7Z2I - chain A; structure by X-ray diffraction, 1.09 A resolution.

# Chain A
Name: Serine protease 1
Organism: Bos taurus
Notes: EC 3.4.21.4
UniProt: P00760 (TRY1_BOVIN); the construct lacks a stretch of the UniProt sequence and is renumbered around it, so the offset changes along the chain: 16-34 = UniProt 24-42; 37-67 = UniProt 43-73; 69-125 = UniProt 74-130; 127-130 = UniProt 131-134; 6 more segments
Amino-acid sequence (223 residues; numbered 16 to 245 plus 3 insertion-coded residues; 10 numbers in that range are skipped by the numbering (no residue carries them; nothing is unmodelled there); the number before each row is that of its first residue):
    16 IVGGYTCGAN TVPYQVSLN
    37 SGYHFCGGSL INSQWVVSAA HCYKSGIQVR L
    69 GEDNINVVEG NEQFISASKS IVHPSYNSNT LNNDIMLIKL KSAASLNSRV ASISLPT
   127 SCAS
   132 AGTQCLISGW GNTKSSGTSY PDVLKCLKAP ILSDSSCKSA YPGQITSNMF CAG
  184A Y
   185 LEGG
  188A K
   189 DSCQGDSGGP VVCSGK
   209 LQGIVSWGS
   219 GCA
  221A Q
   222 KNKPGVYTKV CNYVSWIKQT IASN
Disulfides: Cys22-Cys157, Cys42-Cys58, Cys128-Cys232, Cys136-Cys201, Cys168-Cys182, Cys191-Cys220
Metal / ion sites: Ca2+: Glu70, Asn72, Val75, Glu80
Residues lining bound ligands: I9O (5-[[3-(trifluoromethyl)phenyl]methyl]-1,4,6,7-tetrahydroimidazo[4,5-c]pyridine): His57, Leu99, Asp189, Ser190, Cys191, Gln192, Ser195, Val213, Ser214, Trp215, Gly216, Gly219, Cys220, Gly226

# Summary
Bound to chain A: compound I9O. Glu70, Asn72, Val75 and Glu80 coordinate Ca2+.
Chain A is Serine protease 1 (Bos taurus); the structure, TRYPSIN (BOVINE) COMPLEXED WITH compound 4, was
determined by X-ray diffraction (same publication as 7Z25).
